9IC0 - chains A and T of the 5 polymer chains in the assembly; structure by electron microscopy, 3.24 A resolution.

[Chain A]
Protein: DNA polymerase subunit gamma-1
Organism: Mus musculus
Notes: EC 2.7.7.7
UniProtKB: Q75WC0 (Q75WC0_MOUSE); numbering as in UniProt (aligned over 26-1217)
Amino-acid sequence (1199 residues; numbered 19 to 1217; the number before each row is that of its first residue):
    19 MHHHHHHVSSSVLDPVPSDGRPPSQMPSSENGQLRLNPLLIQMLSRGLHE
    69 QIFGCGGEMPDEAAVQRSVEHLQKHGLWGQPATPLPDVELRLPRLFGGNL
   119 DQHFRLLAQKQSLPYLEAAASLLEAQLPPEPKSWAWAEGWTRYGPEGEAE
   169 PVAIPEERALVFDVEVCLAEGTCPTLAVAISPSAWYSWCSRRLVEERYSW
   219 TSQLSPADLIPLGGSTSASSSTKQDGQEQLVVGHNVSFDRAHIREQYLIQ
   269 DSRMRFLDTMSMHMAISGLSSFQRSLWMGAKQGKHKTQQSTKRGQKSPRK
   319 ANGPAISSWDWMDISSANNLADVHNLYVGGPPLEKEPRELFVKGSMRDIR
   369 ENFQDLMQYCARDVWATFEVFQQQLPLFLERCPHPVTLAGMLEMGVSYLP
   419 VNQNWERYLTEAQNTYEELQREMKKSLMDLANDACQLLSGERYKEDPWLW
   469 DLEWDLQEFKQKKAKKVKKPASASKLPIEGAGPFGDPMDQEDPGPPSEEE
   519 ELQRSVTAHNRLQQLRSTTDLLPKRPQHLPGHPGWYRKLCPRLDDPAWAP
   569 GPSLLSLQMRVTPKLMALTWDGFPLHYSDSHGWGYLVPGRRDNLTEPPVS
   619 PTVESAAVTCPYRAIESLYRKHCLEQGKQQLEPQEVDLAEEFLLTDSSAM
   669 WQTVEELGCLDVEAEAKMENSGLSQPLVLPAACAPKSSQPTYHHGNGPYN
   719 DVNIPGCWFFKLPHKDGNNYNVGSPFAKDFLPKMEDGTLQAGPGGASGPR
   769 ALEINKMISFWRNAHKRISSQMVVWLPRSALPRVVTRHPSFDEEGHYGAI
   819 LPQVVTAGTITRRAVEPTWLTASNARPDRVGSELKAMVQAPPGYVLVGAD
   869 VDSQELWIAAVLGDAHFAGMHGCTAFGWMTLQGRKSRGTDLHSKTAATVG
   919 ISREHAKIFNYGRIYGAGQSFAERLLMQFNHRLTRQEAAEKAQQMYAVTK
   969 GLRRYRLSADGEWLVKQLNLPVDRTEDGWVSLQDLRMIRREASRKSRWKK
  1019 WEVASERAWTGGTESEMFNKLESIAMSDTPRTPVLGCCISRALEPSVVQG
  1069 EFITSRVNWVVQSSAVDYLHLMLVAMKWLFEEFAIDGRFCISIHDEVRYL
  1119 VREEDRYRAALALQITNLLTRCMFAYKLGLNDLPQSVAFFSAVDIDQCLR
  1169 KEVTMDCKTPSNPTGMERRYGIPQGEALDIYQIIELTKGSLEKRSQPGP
Not modelled in the structure: 19-49, 231-245, 300-325, 481-509, 608-625, 641-710, 967-1028, 1212-1217
Sequence notes: initiating methionine (19); expression tag (20-25)
Metal / ion sites: Ca2+ site 1: His252, Asp257 (shared with 1 residue of chain P); Ca2+ site 2: Asp1113 (together with 2'-deoxycytidine-5'-triphosphate)
Residues lining bound ligands: 2'-deoxycytidine-5'-triphosphate (DCP): Arg831, Asp868, Ser871, Glu873, Lys903, His910, Arg921, Lys925, Ile926, Tyr929, Tyr933, His1112, Asp1113
Reported in the primary citation:
  - mutagenesis - A449T, W726S/E1121G, G826S, Y933C: decreased catalytic activity

[Chain T]
Molecule: template strand (40-nt DNA)
Sequence (40 nucleotides; each row starts with the number of its first residue):
     1 TTTTTTTTTTATCCGGGCTCCTCTAGACTCGACCGCATGC
Not modelled in the structure: 1-16, 37-40

[How chain A and chain T interact]
Pairs across the interface - 14 pairs, chain A then chain T:
  Phe290(A) - DC18(T)  sugar contact
  Ser293(A) - DT19(T)  base contact
  Lys480(A) - DC36(T)  salt bridge to the phosphate
  Pro541(A) - DC36(T)  phosphate contact
  Lys542(A) - DG35(T)  salt bridge to the phosphate
  Lys542(A) - DC36(T)  hydrogen bond to the phosphate
  Gln576(A) - DG26(T)  sugar contact
  Met577(A) - DG26(T)  phosphate contact
  Met577(A) - DA27(T)  phosphate contact
  Arg578(A) - DA27(T)  hydrogen bond to the phosphate
  Gly936(A) - DG17(T)  hydrogen bond to the phosphate
  Glu1069(A) - DG17(T)  hydrogen bond to the base
  Phe1070(A) - DG17(T)  hydrogen bond to the base
  Ile1071(A) - DG17(T)  hydrogen bond to the base
Also at the interface, not in a pair above, chain A (19 interface residues in all): Ser574, Asp597, Gly934, Ala935, Arg942, Gly1068, Thr1072
Also at the interface, not in a pair above, chain T (8 interface residues in all): DC28

[Overview]
19 residues of chain A and 8 residues of chain T are in contact; the contacts include 6 hydrogen bonds and 2
salt bridges. Polar contacts include Glu1069(A)-DG17(T), Phe1070(A)-DG17(T) and Ile1071(A)-DG17(T). Chain A
binds 2'-deoxycytidine-5'-triphosphate. The paper reports that A449T, W726S/E1121G and G826S of chain A, among
others, reduce catalytic activity.
Chain A is DNA polymerase subunit gamma-1 (Mus musculus) and chain T is template strand (40-nt DNA); the
structure, Chimeric mitochondrial DNA polymerase gamma ternary complex (mAhB) in mouse-like error-editing
conformer (composite), was determined by electron microscopy together with 9G74, 9G75, 9G77, 9IBX, 9IBZ, 9IC1
and 9IC3 from the same study.
